Entry 7D08 (electron microscopy, 4.00 A resolution); this record covers chains D and K of the 12 polymer chains in the assembly.

Chain D:
Molecule: Intermembrane phospholipid transport system permease protein MlaE
Source organism: Acinetobacter baumannii
UniProtKB: V5V9F4 (V5V9F4_ACIBA); residues 1-258 here = UniProt positions 1-258
Sequence (258 residues; numbered 1 to 258; the number before each row is that of its first residue):
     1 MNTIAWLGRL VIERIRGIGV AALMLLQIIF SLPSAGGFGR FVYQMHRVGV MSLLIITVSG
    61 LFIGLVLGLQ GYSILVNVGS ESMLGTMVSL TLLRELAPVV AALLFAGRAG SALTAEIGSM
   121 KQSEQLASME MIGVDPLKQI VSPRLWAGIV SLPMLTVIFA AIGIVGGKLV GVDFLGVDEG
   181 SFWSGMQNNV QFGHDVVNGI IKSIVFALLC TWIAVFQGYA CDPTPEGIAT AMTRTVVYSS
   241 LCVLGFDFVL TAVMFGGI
Disordered / not traced: 257-258

Chain K:
Molecule: MCE family protein
Source organism: Acinetobacter baumannii
UniProtKB: V5V921 (V5V921_ACIBA); residue numbers follow UniProt; this construct covers 1-222
Sequence (222 residues; row label = number of the first residue in the row):
     1 MKSRTSELAV GIFVIIFGIA LFFLAMKVSG LVGTNLSDGY TMKAQFDNVN GLKPRAKVTM
    61 SGVTIGRVDS ITLDPVTRLA TVTFDLDGKL TSFNAEQLKE VQKNALDELR YSSDYTQATP
   121 AQQKTMEQQL ISNMNSITSI DEDAYIMVAT NGLLGEKYLK IVPGGGLNYL KRGDTISNTQ
   181 GTMDLEDLIS KFITGGGAGK VAAGSSSAEE KAPASTDSSA QP
Disordered / not traced: 1-2, 194-222

Chain D / chain K interface:
Pairs across the interface - 18 pairs, chain D then chain K:
  Ile-15(D) / Gly-11(K)
  Ile-15(D) / Ile-12(K)
  Ile-15(D) / Ile-15(K)  hydrophobic
  Arg-16(D) / Arg-4(K)
  Arg-16(D) / Glu-7(K)
  Arg-16(D) / Leu-8(K)
  Gly-19(D) / Glu-7(K)
  Gly-19(D) / Val-10(K)
  Gly-19(D) / Gly-11(K)
  Val-20(D) / Glu-7(K)  hydrogen bond (backbone-side chain)
  Leu-23(D) / Glu-7(K)
  Phe-248(D) / Phe-22(K)  hydrophobic
  Phe-248(D) / Met-26(K)  hydrophobic
  Val-249(D) / Phe-22(K)  hydrophobic
  Val-249(D) / Ala-25(K)  hydrophobic
  Ala-252(D) / Ser-29(K)
  Val-253(D) / Ala-25(K)
  Val-253(D) / Ser-29(K)
Other interface residues (no listed pair), chain D (13 interface residues in all): Ile-12, Ile-18, Ala-22, Gly-256
Other interface residues (no listed pair), chain K (12 interface residues in all): Val-14

Summary:
The interface between chain D and chain K involves 13 residues on one side and 12 on the other, with 1
hydrogen bond. Its one hydrogen-bonded contact is Val-20(D)/Glu-7(K).
Here chain D is Intermembrane phospholipid transport system permease protein MlaE and chain K is MCE family
protein, both from Acinetobacter baumannii. Entry 7D08 (Acinetobacter MlaFEDB complex in ATP-bound Vtrans1
conformation) was determined by electron microscopy together with 7D06, 7D09 and 7D0A from the same study.
